4CGL - chain A; structure by X-ray diffraction, 1.48 A resolution.

== Chain A ==
Name: Glycylpeptide N-tetradecanoyltransferase
Organism: Leishmania major
Notes: EC 2.3.1.97
Reference sequence: Q4Q5S8 (Q4Q5S8_LEIMA); residues 11-421 here = UniProt positions 11-421
Amino-acid sequence (411 residues; numbered 11 to 421; the number before each row is that of its first residue):
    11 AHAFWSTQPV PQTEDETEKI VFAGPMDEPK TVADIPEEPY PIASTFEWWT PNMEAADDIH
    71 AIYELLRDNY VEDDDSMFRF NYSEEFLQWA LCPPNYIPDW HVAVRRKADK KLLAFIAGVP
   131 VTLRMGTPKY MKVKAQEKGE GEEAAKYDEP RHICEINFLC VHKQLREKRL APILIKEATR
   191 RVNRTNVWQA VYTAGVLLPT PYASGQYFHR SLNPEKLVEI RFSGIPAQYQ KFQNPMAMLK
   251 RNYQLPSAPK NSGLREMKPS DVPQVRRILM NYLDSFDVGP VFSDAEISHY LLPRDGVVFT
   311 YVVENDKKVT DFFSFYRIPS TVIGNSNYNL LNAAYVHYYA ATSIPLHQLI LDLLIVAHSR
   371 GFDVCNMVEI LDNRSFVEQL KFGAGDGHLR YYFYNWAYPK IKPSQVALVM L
Ion coordination: Mg2+: Leu175 (together with tetradecanoyl-coa)
Ligand contacts:
  - A6K ((3R)-3-azanyl-4-(4-chlorophenyl)-1-[(3S,4R)-3-(4-chlorophenyl)-4-(hydroxymethyl)pyrrolidin-1-yl]butan-1-one): Tyr80, Val81, Phe90, Tyr92, Asn167, Thr203, Ala204, Gly205, Tyr217, Phe218, His219, Tyr326, Ile328, Tyr345, Asn376, Met377, Val378, Leu399, Met420, Leu421
  - tetradecanoyl-coa (MYA): Ala11, His12, Ala13, Phe14, Trp15, Asn79, Tyr80, Val81, Ile126, Ile166, Asn167, Phe168, Leu169, Cys170, Val171, Leu175, Arg176, Glu177, Lys178, Arg179, Leu180, Ala181, Pro182, Ile185, Thr189, Val192, Asn193, Val197, Trp198, Gln199, Ala200, Tyr202, Thr203, Ala204, Val206, Leu208, Tyr404
What the authors report for this chain:
  - binding site for A6K: Val81, Phe90, Asn167, Thr203, Tyr217, Tyr326, Tyr345, Val378, Met420, Leu421
  - catalytic residues: Leu421 (citing earlier work)
  - specificity-determining residues: Tyr217 (proposed by the authors, not directly observed)

== In short ==
Ligands of chain A: compound A6K and tetradecanoyl-coa. From the paper: the catalytic residue Leu421; a
binding site for A6K at Val81, Phe90 and Asn167 among others.
Chain A is Glycylpeptide N-tetradecanoyltransferase (Leishmania major); the structure, Leishmania major
N-myristoyltransferase in complex with an aminoacylpyrrolidine inhibitor, was determined by X-ray diffraction
together with 4CGM, 4CGN, 4CGO and 4CGP from the same study.
